1OAL - chain A; structure by X-ray diffraction, 1.50 A resolution.

# Chain A
Protein: Superoxide dismutase
From: Photobacterium leiognathi
Notes: EC 1.15.1.1
Reference sequence: P00446 (SODC_PHOLE); residues 1-151 here correspond to UniProt positions 23-173 (UniProt number = residue number + 22)
Amino-acid sequence (151 residues; each row starts with the number of its first residue):
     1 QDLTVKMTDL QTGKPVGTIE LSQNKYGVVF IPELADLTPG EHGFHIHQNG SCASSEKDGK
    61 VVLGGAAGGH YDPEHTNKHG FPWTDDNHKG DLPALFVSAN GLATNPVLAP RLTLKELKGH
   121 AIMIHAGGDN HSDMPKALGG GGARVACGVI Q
Disulfides: Cys52-Cys147
Construct notes: conflict Ile31 (Thr53 in P00446); engineered mutation Glu41 (Met63 in P00446)
Bound ions: Cu ion: His45, His47, His125; Zn2+: His70, His79, His88, Asp91
Swiss-Prot annotation at these positions:
  - binding site (Cu cation): His45, His47, His70, His125
  - binding site (Zn(2+)): His70, His79, His88, Asp91

# In short
His45, His47 and His125 coordinate a Cu ion ion. His70, His79, His88 and Asp91 coordinate Zn2+. From UniProt:
4 Cu cation-binding residues and 4 Zn2+-binding residues.
Chain A is Superoxide dismutase (Photobacterium leiognathi); the structure, Active site copper and zinc ions
modulate the quaternary structure of prokaryotic Cu,Zn superoxide dismutase, was determined by X-ray
diffraction, deposited together with 1OAJ.
